PDB entry 7TJW | electron microscopy, 4.00 A resolution | chains A and D of the 7 polymer chains in the assembly

Chain A:
Name: ATP synthase subunit alpha
From: Saccharomyces cerevisiae
Reference sequence: P07251 (ATPA_YEAST); residues 1-510 here correspond to UniProt positions 36-545 (UniProt number = residue number + 35)
Amino-acid sequence (510 residues; each row starts with the number of its first residue):
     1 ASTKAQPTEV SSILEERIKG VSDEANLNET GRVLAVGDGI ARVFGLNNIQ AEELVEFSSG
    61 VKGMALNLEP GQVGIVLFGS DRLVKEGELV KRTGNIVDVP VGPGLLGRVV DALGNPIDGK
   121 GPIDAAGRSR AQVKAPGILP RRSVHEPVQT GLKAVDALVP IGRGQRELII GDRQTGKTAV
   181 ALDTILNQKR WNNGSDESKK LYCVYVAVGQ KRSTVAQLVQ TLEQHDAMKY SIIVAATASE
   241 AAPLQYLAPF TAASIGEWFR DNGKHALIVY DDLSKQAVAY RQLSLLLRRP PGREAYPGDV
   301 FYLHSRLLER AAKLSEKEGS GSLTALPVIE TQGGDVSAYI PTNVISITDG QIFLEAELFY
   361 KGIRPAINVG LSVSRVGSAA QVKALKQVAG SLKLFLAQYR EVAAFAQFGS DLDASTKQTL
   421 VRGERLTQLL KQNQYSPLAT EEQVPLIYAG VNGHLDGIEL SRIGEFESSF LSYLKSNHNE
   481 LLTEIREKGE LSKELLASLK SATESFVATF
Unresolved in the structure: 1-27, 406-409, 510
Metal / ion sites: Mg2+: T178 (together with ATP)
Ligand contacts: ATP (adenosine-5'-triphosphate): D172, R173, Q174, T175, G176, K177, T178, A179, F359, R364, P365, Q432, Q434
Swiss-Prot annotation at these positions:
  - binding site (ATP): G171 to T178
  - site: S372 (Required for activity)
  - modified residue (Phosphoserine): S22, S143

Chain D:
Name: ATP synthase subunit beta
From: Saccharomyces cerevisiae
Notes: EC 7.1.2.2
Reference sequence: P00830 (ATPB_YEAST); residues 1-478 here correspond to UniProt positions 34-511 (UniProt number = residue number + 33)
Amino-acid sequence (478 residues; each row starts with the number of its first residue):
     1 ASAAQSTPIT GKVTAVIGAI VDVHFEQSEL PAILNALEIK TPQGKLVLEV AQHLGENTVR
    61 TIAMDGTEGL VRGEKVLDTG GPISVPVGRE TLGRIINVIG EPIDERGPIK SKLRKPIHAD
   121 PPSFAEQSTS AEILETGIKV VDLLAPYARG GKIGLFGGAG VGKTVFIQEL INNIAKAHGG
   181 FSVFTGVGER TREGNDLYRE MKETGVINLE GESKVALVFG QMNEPPGARA RVALTGLTIA
   241 EYFRDEEGQD VLLFIDNIFR FTQAGSEVSA LLGRIPSAVG YQPTLATDMG LLQERITTTK
   301 KGSVTSVQAV YVPADDLTDP APATTFAHLD ATTVLSRGIS ELGIYPAVDP LDSKSRLLDA
   361 AVVGQEHYDV ASKVQETLQT YKSLQDIIAI LGMDELSEQD KLTVERARKI QRFLSQPFAV
   421 AEVFTGIPGK LVRLKDTVAS FKAVLEGKYD NIPEHAFYMV GGIEDVVAKA EKLAAEAN
Unresolved in the structure: 1-9, 475-478
Metal / ion sites: Mg2+: T164, D256 (together with ATP)
Ligand contacts: ATP (adenosine-5'-triphosphate): G158, G160, V161, G162, K163, T164, V165, R190, E193, D256, N257, R260, Y311, Y345, P346, F418, A421, F424
Swiss-Prot annotation at these positions:
  - binding site (ATP): G157 to T164
  - modified residue: T79 (Phosphothreonine), T204 (Phosphothreonine), S340 (Phosphoserine)

Interface between chain A and chain D:
Contacting residue pairs - 55 pairs, chain A then chain D:
  L34(A) with G55(D)
  A35(A) with H53(D); L54(D)
  V36(A) with I33(D), hydrophobic; Q52(D); H53(D), hydrogen bond (backbone-backbone)
  D38(A) with R274(D), salt bridge; T284(D)
  D81(A) with I33(D)
  R82(A) with A32(D); I33(D); L34(D)
  V84(A) with I33(D)
  K85(A) with E29(D), salt bridge
  E86(A) with H53(D), hydrogen bond (backbone-side chain)
  I117(A) with F124(D), hydrophobic
  R173(A) with F326(D); D352(D)
  Q174(A) with K354(D)
  K211(A) with E294(D); D330(D), salt bridge
  R212(A) with P122(D), hydrogen bond (side chain-backbone); S123(D); F124(D); Q127(D); E294(D), hydrogen bond (backbone-side chain)
  S213(A) with Q127(D), hydrogen bond (backbone-side chain); T129(D)
  V215(A) with F124(D), hydrophobic
  A216(A) with F124(D); Q127(D); T129(D)
  Q217(A) with T129(D), hydrogen bond
  Q220(A) with T129(D)
  A238(A) with G290(D); H328(D)
  S239(A) with E294(D)
  R281(A) with S277(D), hydrogen bond; A278(D)
  Q282(A) with P283(D); T284(D); T287(D), hydrogen bond
  L285(A) with I275(D); S277(D)
  L286(A) with R274(D)
  R288(A) with I275(D)
  E294(A) with A278(D)
  A295(A) with S277(D); A278(D)
  F359(A) with K354(D)
  Y360(A) with L351(D); K354(D); Q375(D), hydrogen bond (backbone-side chain); Q379(D)
  R364(A) with Y368(D), hydrogen bond
Interface residues without a listed pair, chain A (43 interface residues in all): G37, V109, G209, V219, A242, K275, V278, R289, P291, Q332, G333, K361
Interface residues without a listed pair, chain D (45 interface residues in all): L30, P121, A125, K152, G273, P276, A286, L291, T297, T318, A323, A327, T332, R356

Overview:
43 residues of chain A face 45 of chain D across their interface, with 10 hydrogen bonds and 3 salt bridges.
Polar pairs include D38(A)-R274(D), K85(A)-E29(D) and K211(A)-D330(D). Chain A binds ATP. Bound to chain D:
ATP.
Chain A is ATP synthase subunit alpha and chain D is ATP synthase subunit beta, both from Saccharomyces
cerevisiae; the structure, Yeast ATP synthase F1 region State 1catalytic(e-h) with 10 mM ATP, was determined
by electron microscopy (same publication as 7TJS, 7TJT, 7TJU, 7TJV, 7TJX, 7TJY and 30 further entries).
